PDB entry 8F0Q | electron microscopy, 2.50 A resolution | chain A

# Chain A
Name: Sodium channel protein PaFPC1, Sodium channel protein type 9 subunit alpha chimera
From: Homo sapiens
UniProt: chimeric construct of D0E0C2, Q15858: residues 1-1155 from D0E0C2 (SCNA1_PERAM) positions 1-1155 (same numbers); residues 1156-1285 from Q15858 positions 1501-1630 (UniProt number = residue number + 345); residues 1286-1553 from D0E0C2 (SCNA1_PERAM) positions 1286-1553 (same numbers)
Amino-acid sequence (1608 residues; numbered -54 to 1553; the number before each row is that of its first residue; numbers below 1 keep their minus sign (Met-54 is residue -54)):
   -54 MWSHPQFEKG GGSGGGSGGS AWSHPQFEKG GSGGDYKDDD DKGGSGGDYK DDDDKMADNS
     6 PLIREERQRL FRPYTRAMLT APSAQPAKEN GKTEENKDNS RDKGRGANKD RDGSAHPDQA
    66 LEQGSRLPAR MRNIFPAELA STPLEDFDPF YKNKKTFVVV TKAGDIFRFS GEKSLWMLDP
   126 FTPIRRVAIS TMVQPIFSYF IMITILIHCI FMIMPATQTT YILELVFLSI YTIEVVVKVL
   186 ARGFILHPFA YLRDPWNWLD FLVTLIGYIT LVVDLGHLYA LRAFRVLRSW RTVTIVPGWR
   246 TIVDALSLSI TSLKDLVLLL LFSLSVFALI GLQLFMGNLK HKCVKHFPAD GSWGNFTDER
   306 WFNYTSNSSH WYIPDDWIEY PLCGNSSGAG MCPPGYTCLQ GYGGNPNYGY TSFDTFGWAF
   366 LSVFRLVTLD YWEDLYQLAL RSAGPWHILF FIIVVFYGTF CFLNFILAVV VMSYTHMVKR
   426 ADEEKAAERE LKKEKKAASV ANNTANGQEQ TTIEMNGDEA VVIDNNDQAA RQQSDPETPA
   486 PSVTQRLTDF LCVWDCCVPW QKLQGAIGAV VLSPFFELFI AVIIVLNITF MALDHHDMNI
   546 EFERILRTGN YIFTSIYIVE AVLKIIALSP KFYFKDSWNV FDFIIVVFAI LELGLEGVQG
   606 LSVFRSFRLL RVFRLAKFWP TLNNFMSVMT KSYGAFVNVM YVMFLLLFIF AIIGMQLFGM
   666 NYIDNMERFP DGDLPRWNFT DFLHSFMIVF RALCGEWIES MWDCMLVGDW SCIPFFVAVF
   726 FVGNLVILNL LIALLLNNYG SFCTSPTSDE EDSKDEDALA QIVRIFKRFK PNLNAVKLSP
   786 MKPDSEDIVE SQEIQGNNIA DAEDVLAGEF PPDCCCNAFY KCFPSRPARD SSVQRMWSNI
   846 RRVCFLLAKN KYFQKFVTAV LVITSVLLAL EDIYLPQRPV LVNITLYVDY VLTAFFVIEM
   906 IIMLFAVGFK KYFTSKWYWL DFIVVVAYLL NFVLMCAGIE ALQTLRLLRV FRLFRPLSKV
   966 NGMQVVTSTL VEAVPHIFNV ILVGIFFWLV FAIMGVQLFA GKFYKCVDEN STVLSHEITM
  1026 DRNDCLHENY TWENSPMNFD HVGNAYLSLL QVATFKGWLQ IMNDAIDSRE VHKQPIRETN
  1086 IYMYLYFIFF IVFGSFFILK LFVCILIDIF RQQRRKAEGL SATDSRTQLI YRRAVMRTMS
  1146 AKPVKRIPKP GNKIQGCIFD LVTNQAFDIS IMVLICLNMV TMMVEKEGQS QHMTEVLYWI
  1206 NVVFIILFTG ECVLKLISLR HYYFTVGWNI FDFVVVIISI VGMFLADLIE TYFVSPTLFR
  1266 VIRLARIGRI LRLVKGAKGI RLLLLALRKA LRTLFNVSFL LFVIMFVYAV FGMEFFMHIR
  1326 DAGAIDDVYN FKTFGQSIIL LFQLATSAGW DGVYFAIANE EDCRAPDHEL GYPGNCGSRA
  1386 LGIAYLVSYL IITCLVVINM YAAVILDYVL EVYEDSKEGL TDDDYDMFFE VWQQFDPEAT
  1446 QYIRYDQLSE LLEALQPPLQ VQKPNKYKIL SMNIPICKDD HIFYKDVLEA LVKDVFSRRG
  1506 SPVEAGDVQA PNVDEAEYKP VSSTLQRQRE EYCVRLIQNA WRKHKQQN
Disordered / not traced: -54 to 128, 219-222, 431-514, 601-607, 746-841, 1155-1156, 1258-1259, 1438-1553
Construct notes: initiating methionine (-54); expression tag (-53 to 0); conflict Ser270 (Phe in D0E0C2), Leu274 (Val in D0E0C2), Ile275 (Leu in D0E0C2), Leu279 (Ile in D0E0C2), Phe280 (Tyr in D0E0C2), Asn283 (Val in D0E0C2), Lys285 (Thr in D0E0C2), His286 (Gln in D0E0C2)
UniProt features mapped onto this chain:
  - region: Gln1133 to Ala1146 (Linker region that may regulate channel inactivation)
  - binding site (saxitoxin): Glu378, Glu704, Trp1063, Asp1356
  - binding site (tetrodotoxin): Glu701, Glu704, Gly1062, Gly1354, Asp1356
  - site (Interacts with the spider Mu-diguetoxin-Dc1a): Asp539, Asp542, Met543, Arg549, Arg613, Gln1002, Arg1027, His1032
  - glycosylation (N-linked (GlcNAc...) asparagine): Asn300, Asn308, Asn312, Asn330, Asn683, Asn1015, Asn1028, Asn1034
Cystine bridges: Cys328-Cys343, Cys709-Cys717, Cys1011-Cys1030, Cys1368-Cys1381
Covalently attached groups: N-acetylglucosamine (NAG) linked to Asn312
Residues lining bound ligands: X7R (5-cyclopropyl-4-({1-[(1S)-1-(3,5-dichlorophenyl)ethyl]piperidin-4-yl}methoxy)-2-fluoro-N-(methanesulfonyl)benzamide): Tyr1203, Asn1206, Val1207, Ile1210, Ile1243, Ser1244, Val1246, Gly1247, Met1248, Leu1250, Ala1251, Ile1254, Phe1264, Ile1267, Arg1268, Ala1270, Arg1271, Arg1274

# Overview
Ligands of chain A: compound X7R. Covalently linked N-acetylglucosamine: at Asn312. UniProt lists 4
saxitoxin-binding residues and 5 tetrodotoxin-binding residues.
Chain A is Sodium channel protein PaFPC1, Sodium channel protein type 9 subunit alpha chimera (Homo sapiens);
the structure, Structure of VSD4-NaV1.7-NaVPas channel chimera bound to the acylsulfonamide inhibitor
GDC-0310, was determined by electron microscopy together with 8F0P, 8F0R and 8F0S from the same study.
